Entry 8BE0 (electron microscopy, 2.34 A resolution); this record covers chains C and M of the 6 polymer chains in the assembly.

Chain C:
Protein: Polymerase basic protein 2
From: Influenza B virus (B/Memphis/13/2003)
UniProt: Q5V8X3 (Q5V8X3_9INFB); numbering as in UniProt (aligned over 1-770)
Amino-acid sequence (798 residues; each row starts with the number of its first residue; numbers below 1 keep their minus sign (Gly-8 is residue -8)):
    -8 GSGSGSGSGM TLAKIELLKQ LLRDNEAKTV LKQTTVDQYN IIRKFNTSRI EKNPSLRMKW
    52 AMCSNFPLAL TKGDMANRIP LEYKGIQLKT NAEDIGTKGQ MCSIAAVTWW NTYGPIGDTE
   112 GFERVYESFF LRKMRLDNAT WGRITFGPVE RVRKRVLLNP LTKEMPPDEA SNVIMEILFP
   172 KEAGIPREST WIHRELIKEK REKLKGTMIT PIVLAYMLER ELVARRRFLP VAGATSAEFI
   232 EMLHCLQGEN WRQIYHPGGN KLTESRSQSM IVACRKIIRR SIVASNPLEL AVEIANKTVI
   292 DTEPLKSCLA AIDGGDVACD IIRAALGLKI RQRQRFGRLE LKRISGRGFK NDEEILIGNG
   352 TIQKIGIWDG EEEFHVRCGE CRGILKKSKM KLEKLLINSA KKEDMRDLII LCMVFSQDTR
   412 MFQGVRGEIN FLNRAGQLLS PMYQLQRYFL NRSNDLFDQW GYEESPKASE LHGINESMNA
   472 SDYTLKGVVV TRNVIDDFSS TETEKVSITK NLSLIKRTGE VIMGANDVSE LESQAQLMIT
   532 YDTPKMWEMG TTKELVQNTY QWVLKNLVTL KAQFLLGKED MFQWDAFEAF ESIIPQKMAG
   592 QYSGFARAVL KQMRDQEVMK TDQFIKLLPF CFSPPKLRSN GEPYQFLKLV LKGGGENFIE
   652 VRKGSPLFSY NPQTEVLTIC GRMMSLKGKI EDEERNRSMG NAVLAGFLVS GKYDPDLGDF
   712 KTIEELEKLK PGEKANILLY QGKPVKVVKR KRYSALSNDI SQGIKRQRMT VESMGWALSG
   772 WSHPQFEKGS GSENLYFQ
Unresolved in the structure: -8 to 0, 83-88, 491-493, 741-789
Sequence notes: expression tag (-8 to 0, 771-789)
Ligand contacts: 7-methyl-gpppa (GTA; p1-7-methylguanosine-P3-adenosine-5',5'-triphosphate): Ser258, Gln259, Ile262, Arg266, Gly306, Arg324, Gln325, Arg326, Arg334, Lys341, Trp359, Glu363, Phe365, Lys378, Phe406, Gln408, Ser431, Met433, Tyr434, Ser520, Leu522

Chain M:
Molecule: mRNA
Sequence (20 nucleotides; numbered 2 to 21; the number before each row is that of its first residue):
     2 AUCUAUAAUA GCCUCXUCXX
Modified positions: K1F ([(2R,3S,4R,5R)-5-(3-aminocarbonyl-2-oxidanylidene-pyrazin-1-yl)-3,4-bis(oxidanyl)oxolan-2-yl]methyl dihydrogen phosphate) at position 17; K1F ([(2R,3S,4R,5R)-5-(3-aminocarbonyl-2-oxidanylidene-pyrazin-1-yl)-3,4-bis(oxidanyl)oxolan-2-yl]methyl dihydrogen phosphate) at position 20; K1F ([(2R,3S,4R,5R)-5-(3-aminocarbonyl-2-oxidanylidene-pyrazin-1-yl)-3,4-bis(oxidanyl)oxolan-2-yl]methyl dihydrogen phosphate) at position 21
Glycans and other covalent adducts: 7-methyl-gpppa (GTA) linked to A2
Ion coordination: Mg2+: K1F_17 (shared with 2 residues of chain B)

Chain C / chain M interface:
Pairs across the interface - 25 pairs, chain C then chain M:
  Lys35(C) with A9(M), hydrogen bond to the phosphate; U10(M), salt bridge to the phosphate
  Lys43(C) with G12(M), salt bridge to the phosphate
  Pro45(C) with G12(M), sugar contact
  Arg146(C) with U3(M), hydrogen bond to the sugar; C4(M), salt bridge to the phosphate; U5(M), hydrogen bond to the base; A6(M), base contact
  Glu155(C) with U3(M), base contact
  Pro157(C) with A6(M), sugar contact
  Pro158(C) with A6(M), base contact; U7(M), sugar contact
  Asp159(C) with A6(M), hydrogen bond to the sugar
  Tyr207(C) with A8(M), hydrogen bond to the base
  Arg217(C) with U3(M), hydrogen bond to the base
  Gln259(C) with A2(M), phosphate contact
  Asn421(C) with U5(M), phosphate contact
  Asn424(C) with C4(M), sugar contact
  Leu430(C) with C4(M), sugar contact
  Ser431(C) with A2(M), sugar contact
  Tyr434(C) with A2(M), stacking on the base
  Gln435(C) with C4(M), hydrogen bond to the sugar
  Arg438(C) with C4(M), hydrogen bond to the base; U5(M), hydrogen bond to the sugar
  Ser524(C) with A2(M), hydrogen bond to the phosphate
Other interface residues (no listed pair), chain C (24 interface residues in all): Ile41, Glu42, Asn44, Phe219, Gly328
Other interface residues (no listed pair), chain M (12 interface residues in all): A11, C13

Summary:
24 residues of chain C and 12 residues of chain M are in contact, with 10 hydrogen bonds, 3 salt bridges and 1
aromatic stacking contact. Polar pairs include Arg146(C)-U5(M), Tyr207(C)-A8(M) and Arg217(C)-U3(M). Ligands
of chain C: 7-methyl-gpppa. Covalently linked 7-methyl-gpppa: at A2(M).
Here chain C is Polymerase basic protein 2 (Influenza B virus (B/Memphis/13/2003)) and chain M is mRNA. Entry
8BE0 (Early transcription elongation state of influenza B/Mem polymerase backtracked due to double
incoproation of nucleotide analogue ...) was determined by electron microscopy, deposited together with 7R1F,
8BDR and 8BF5.
